8T9G - chains A and T of the 21 polymer chains in the assembly; structure by electron microscopy, 6.20 A resolution (low resolution: residue-level contacts below are approximate; hydrogen-bond / salt-bridge calls are withheld).

[Chain A]
Name: Histone H3.2
Source organism: Xenopus laevis
UniProtKB: P84233 (H32_XENLA); residues 0-135 here correspond to UniProt positions 1-136 (UniProt number = residue number + 1)
Sequence (136 residues; row label = number of the first residue in the row; numbering starts at 0):
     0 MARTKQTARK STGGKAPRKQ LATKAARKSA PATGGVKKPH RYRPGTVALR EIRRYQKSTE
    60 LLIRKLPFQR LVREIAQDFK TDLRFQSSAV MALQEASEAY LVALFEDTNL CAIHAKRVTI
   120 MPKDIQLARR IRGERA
Unresolved in the structure: 0-18
Construct notes: conflict Ala102 (Gly103 in P84233)
UniProt features mapped onto this chain:
  - modified residue: Arg2 (Asymmetric dimethylarginine), Thr3 (Phosphothreonine), Lys4 (Allysine), Gln5 (5-glutamyl dopamine), Thr6 (Phosphothreonine), Arg8 (Citrulline), Lys9 (N6,N6,N6-trimethyllysine), Ser10 (ADP-ribosylserine), Thr11 (Phosphothreonine), Lys14 (N6-(2-hydroxyisobutyryl)lysine), Arg17 (Asymmetric dimethylarginine), Lys18 (N6-(2-hydroxyisobutyryl)lysine), Lys23 (N6-(2-hydroxyisobutyryl)lysine), Arg26 (Citrulline), Lys27 (N6,N6,N6-trimethyllysine), Ser28 (ADP-ribosylserine), Lys36 (N6,N6,N6-trimethyllysine), Lys37 (N6-methyllysine), Tyr41 (Phosphotyrosine), Lys56 (N6,N6,N6-trimethyllysine) and 8 more in UniProt
  - lipidation: Cys110 (S-palmitoyl cysteine)

[Chain T]
Molecule: 215-nt DNA strand
Sequence (215 nucleotides; numbered 6 to 220; the number before each row is that of its first residue):
     6 GACTGTGTGC CCGTCAGACG CTGCGCCGCC GGCGGCCGGA GAATCCCGGT GCCGAGGCCG
    66 CCCTATTGGT CGTAGACAGC CCCAGCACCG CCTAAACGCA CGTACGCGCC GTCCCCCGCG
   126 TTTTAACCGC CAAGGGGATT ACCCCCCAGT CCCCAGGCAC GTGCCAGATA TATACATCCC
   186 GTACGCACGC ACATCATTCG ATCGGAGCTC CCGAT

[Interface between chain A and chain T]
Residue-residue contacts (23; chain A residue first):
  Lys36(A) with DA45(T); DG46(T)
  His39(A) with DA47(T)
  Arg40(A) with DC124(T)
  Tyr41(A) with DA47(T); DG123(T); DC124(T)
  Arg42(A) with DG123(T)
  Pro43(A) with DG123(T)
  Gly44(A) with DG123(T)
  Val46(A) with DG123(T)
  Ala47(A) with DG123(T)
  Arg49(A) with DA48(T); DT49(T)
  Arg53(A) with DT49(T)
  Arg63(A) with DA131(T); DC132(T)
  Lys64(A) with DC132(T)
  Leu65(A) with DA131(T); DC132(T)
  Pro66(A) with DA131(T)
  Arg83(A) with DG140(T); DG141(T)
Interface residues without a listed pair, chain A (19 interface residues in all): Thr45, Lys56, Arg69
Interface residues without a listed pair, chain T (13 interface residues in all): DC50, DC122

[Overview]
19 residues of chain A and 13 residues of chain T are in contact.
Chain A is Histone H3.2 (Xenopus laevis) and chain T is a 215-nt DNA strand; the structure, Automethylated
PRC2 dimer bound to nucleosome, was determined by electron microscopy together with 8TAS and 8TB9 from the
same study.
